7OMR - chain A; structure by X-ray diffraction, 1.50 A resolution.

== Chain A ==
Molecule: Coelenterazine h 2-monooxygenase
From: Renilla reniformis
Notes: EC 1.13.12.5
Reference sequence: P27652 (LUCI_RENRE); residues 1-311 here = UniProt positions 1-311
Chain sequence (317 residues; numbered 1 to 317; the number before each row is that of its first residue):
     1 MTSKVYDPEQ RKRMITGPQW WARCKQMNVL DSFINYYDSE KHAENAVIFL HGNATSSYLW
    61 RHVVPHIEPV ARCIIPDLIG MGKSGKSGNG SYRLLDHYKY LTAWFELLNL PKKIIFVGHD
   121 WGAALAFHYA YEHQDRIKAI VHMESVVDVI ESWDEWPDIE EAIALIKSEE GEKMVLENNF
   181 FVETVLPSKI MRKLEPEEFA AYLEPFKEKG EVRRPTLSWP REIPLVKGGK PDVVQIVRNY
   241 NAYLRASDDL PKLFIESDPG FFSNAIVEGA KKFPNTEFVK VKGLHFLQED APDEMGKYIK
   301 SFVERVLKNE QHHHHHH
Not modelled in the structure: 1, 311-317
Construct notes: conflict Thr55 (Ala in P27652), Ala124 (Cys in P27652), Ala130 (Ser in P27652), Arg136 (Lys in P27652), Met143 (Ala in P27652), Val185 (Met in P27652), Leu253 (Met in P27652), Leu287 (Ser in P27652); engineered mutation Ala162 (Asp in P27652); expression tag (312-317)
Swiss-Prot annotation at these positions:
  - binding site (substrate): His285
Residues lining bound ligands: coelenteramide (CEI; N-[3-benzyl-5-(4-hydroxyphenyl)pyrazin-2-yl]-2-(4-hydroxyphenyl)acetamide): Ser145, Val146, Val147, Asp148, Ile150, Trp156, Asp158, Ile159, Ala162, Ile223, Pro224, Phe262, Ala265, Ile266

== In short ==
Bound to chain A: coelenteramide. From UniProt: substrate-binding residue His285.
Chain A is Coelenterazine h 2-monooxygenase (Renilla reniformis); the structure, Crystal structure of
coelenteramide-bound Renilla reniformis luciferase RLuc8-D162A variant, was determined by X-ray diffraction
(same publication as 7QXQ, 7QXR, 7OMD and 7OMO).
